Entry 3J41 (electron microscopy, 25.00 A resolution (very low resolution: no residue pairs are listed; an interface is given only as per-side residue counts)); this record covers chains A and B of the 6 polymer chains in the assembly.

[Chain A (and B)]
Name: Lens fiber major intrinsic protein
Organism: Ovis aries
Notes: chain B of this document is another copy of the same molecule, construct and numbering; everything in this record applies to it too
Chain sequence (263 residues; row label = number of the first residue in the row):
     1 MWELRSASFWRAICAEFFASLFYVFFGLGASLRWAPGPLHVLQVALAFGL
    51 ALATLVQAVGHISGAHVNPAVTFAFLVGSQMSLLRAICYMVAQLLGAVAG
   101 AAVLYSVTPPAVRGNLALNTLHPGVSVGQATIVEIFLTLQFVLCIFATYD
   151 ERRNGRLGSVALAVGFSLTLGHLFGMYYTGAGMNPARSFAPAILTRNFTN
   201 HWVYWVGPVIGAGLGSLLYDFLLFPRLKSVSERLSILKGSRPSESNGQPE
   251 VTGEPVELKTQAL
Disordered / not traced: 1-8, 242-263
Reported in the primary citation:
  - conformationally variable residues (side-chain flip): Tyr-149 (from molecular simulation)
  - mutagenesis - I236A (-0.87 kcal mole-1): increased binding to Calmodulin

[Chain A / chain B interface]
At this resolution (25 A) residue pairs are not listed: 49 residues of chain A and 51 of chain B lie at the interface.

[Overview]
The interface between chain A and chain B involves 49 residues on one side and 51 on the other. From the
paper: I236A of chain A increases binding to Calmodulin; conformational variability at Tyr-149(A).
Both chains are Lens fiber major intrinsic protein (Ovis aries). Entry 3J41 (Pseudo-atomic model of the
Aquaporin-0/Calmodulin complex derived from electron microscopy) was determined by electron microscopy.
